8I3F - chains A and B of the 3 polymer chains in the assembly; structure by X-ray diffraction, 1.62 A resolution.

== Chain A ==
Molecule: Chromatin modification-related protein EAF3
Source organism: Saccharomyces cerevisiae
UniProt: A0A8H4F719 (A0A8H4F719_YEASX); numbering as in UniProt (aligned over 218-400)
Chain sequence (183 residues; numbered 218 to 400; the number before each row is that of its first residue):
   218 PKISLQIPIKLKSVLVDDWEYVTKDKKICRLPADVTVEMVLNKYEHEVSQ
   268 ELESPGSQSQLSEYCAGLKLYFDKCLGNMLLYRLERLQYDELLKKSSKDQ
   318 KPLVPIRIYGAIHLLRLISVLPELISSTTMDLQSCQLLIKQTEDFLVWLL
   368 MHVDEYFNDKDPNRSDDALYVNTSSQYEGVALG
What the authors report for this chain:
  - mutagenesis - V233E/T240A, V233E/W236D, R300A/R303E: decreased binding to RCO1 isoform 1 (chain B)

== Chain B ==
Molecule: RCO1 isoform 1
Source organism: Saccharomyces cerevisiae
UniProt: A0A8H4BXB0 (A0A8H4BXB0_YEASX); numbering as in UniProt (aligned over 258-375)
Chain sequence (118 residues; numbered 258 to 375; the number before each row is that of its first residue):
   258 ENEDFCSACNQSGSFLCCDTCPKSFHFLCLDPPIDPNNLPKGDWHCNECK
   308 FKIFINNSMATLKKIESNFIKQNNNVKIFAKLLFNIDSHNPKQFQLPNYI
   358 KETFPAVKTGSRGQYSDE
Ion coordination: Zn2+ site 1: Cys263, Cys266, His283, Cys286; Zn2+ site 2: Cys275, Cys278, Cys303, Cys306
What the authors report for this chain:
  - mutagenesis - I335A/F336A/L339A: unchanged binding to Chromatin modification-related protein EAF3 (chain A)
  - mutagenesis - F351D/L353D: decreased binding to Chromatin modification-related protein EAF3 (chain A)

== How chain A and chain B interact ==
Contacting residue pairs (94; chain A residue first):
  Leu222(A) - Tyr356(B)
  Ile224(A) - Tyr356(B)
  Ile224(A) - Ile357(B)  hydrophobic
  Ile226(A) - Thr360(B)
  Lys229(A) - Tyr356(B)  hydrogen bond (side chain-backbone)
  Lys229(A) - Thr360(B)  hydrogen bond
  Lys229(A) - Phe361(B)
  Ser230(A) - Phe361(B)
  Leu232(A) - Leu353(B)
  Leu232(A) - Ile357(B)  hydrophobic
  Val233(A) - Phe361(B)  hydrophobic
  Val233(A) - Tyr372(B)  hydrophobic
  Trp236(A) - Leu353(B)  hydrophobic
  Trp236(A) - Lys358(B)
  Trp236(A) - Val364(B)  hydrophobic
  Trp236(A) - Lys365(B)
  Trp236(A) - Thr366(B)
  Trp236(A) - Gly370(B)  hydrogen bond (side chain-backbone)
  Trp236(A) - Gln371(B)
  Trp236(A) - Tyr372(B)
  Glu237(A) - Tyr372(B)  hydrogen bond
  Glu237(A) - Asp374(B)
  Thr240(A) - Gln371(B)
  Thr240(A) - Tyr372(B)  hydrogen bond (side chain-backbone)
  Lys241(A) - Tyr372(B)
  Lys241(A) - Asp374(B)  salt bridge
  Glu280(A) - Asn332(B)
  Glu280(A) - Val333(B)
  Glu280(A) - Lys334(B)  hydrogen bond (side chain-backbone)
  Glu280(A) - Ile335(B)  hydrogen bond (side chain-backbone)
  Tyr281(A) - Phe336(B)
  Ala283(A) - Val333(B)
  Gly284(A) - Val333(B)
  Gly284(A) - Phe336(B)
  Leu285(A) - Phe336(B)
  Leu287(A) - Leu340(B)
  Tyr288(A) - Phe336(B)  hydrophobic
  Tyr288(A) - Leu339(B)
  Tyr288(A) - Leu340(B)  hydrophobic
  Tyr288(A) - Ile343(B)  hydrophobic
  Lys291(A) - Leu340(B)  hydrogen bond (side chain-backbone)
  Lys291(A) - Ile343(B)
  Lys291(A) - Asp344(B)  salt bridge
  Cys292(A) - Ile343(B)  hydrophobic
  Gly294(A) - Asp288(B)
  Asn295(A) - Asp288(B)  hydrogen bond (backbone-side chain)
  Asn295(A) - His346(B)  hydrogen bond (side chain-backbone)
  Asn295(A) - Asn347(B)
  Asn295(A) - Pro348(B)
  Asn295(A) - Lys349(B)  hydrogen bond (backbone-backbone)
  Met296(A) - Ile343(B)  hydrophobic
  Met296(A) - Lys349(B)
  Met296(A) - Phe351(B)
  Leu297(A) - Phe351(B)
  Leu298(A) - Gln350(B)
  Leu298(A) - Phe351(B)  hydrogen bond (backbone-backbone)
  Tyr299(A) - Gln350(B)
  Tyr299(A) - Phe351(B)
  Tyr299(A) - Leu353(B)
  Arg300(A) - Cys266(B)
  Arg300(A) - Gln268(B)
  Arg300(A) - His283(B)  hydrogen bond
  Arg300(A) - Gln350(B)  hydrogen bond (backbone-side chain)
  Arg303(A) - Leu285(B)  hydrogen bond (side chain-backbone)
  Arg303(A) - Cys286(B)
  Arg303(A) - Leu287(B)  hydrogen bond (side chain-backbone)
  Tyr306(A) - Asp288(B)  hydrogen bond
  Tyr306(A) - Pro290(B)
  Asp307(A) - Leu285(B)
  Asp307(A) - Pro290(B)
  Leu310(A) - Pro290(B)
  Lys311(A) - Asp292(B)  salt bridge
  Arg333(A) - Phe351(B)
  Ser336(A) - Phe351(B)
  Ser336(A) - Pro354(B)
  Ser336(A) - Tyr356(B)  hydrogen bond (backbone-side chain)
  Ser336(A) - Ile357(B)
  Val337(A) - Phe351(B)  hydrophobic
  Val337(A) - Gln352(B)
  Val337(A) - Pro354(B)  hydrophobic
  Pro339(A) - Tyr356(B)
  Glu340(A) - Pro354(B)
  Leu341(A) - Leu339(B)
  Ser344(A) - Asn342(B)
  Thr345(A) - Leu339(B)
  Thr345(A) - Asn342(B)
  Thr346(A) - Lys338(B)  hydrogen bond
  Met347(A) - Ile335(B)
  Met347(A) - Lys338(B)
  Ser351(A) - Ile335(B)
  Leu354(A) - Ile335(B)  hydrophobic
  Leu355(A) - Ile335(B)
  Leu355(A) - Leu339(B)  hydrophobic
  Val397(A) - Leu285(B)
Other interface residues (no listed pair), chain A (50 interface residues in all): Leu304, Ile335, Ile342, Ala398
Other interface residues (no listed pair), chain B (45 interface residues in all): Pro289, Asn304, Glu323, Asn331
The authors on this interface:
  - pairs named by the authors: Thr240(A)-Tyr372(B) (hydrogen bond), Glu280(A)-Ile335(B) (hydrogen bond), Asn295(A)-Lys349(B) (hydrogen bond), Leu298(A)-Phe351(B) (hydrogen bond), Arg300(A)-Gln350(B) (hydrogen bond), Arg300(A)-His283(B), Arg303(A)-Leu285(B) (hydrogen bond), Leu304(A)-Leu285(B) (hydrophobic contact), Tyr306(A)-Asp288(B) (hydrogen bond), Ser336(A)-Tyr356(B) (hydrogen bond), Thr346(A)-Lys338(B) (hydrogen bond), Val397(A)-Leu285(B) (hydrophobic contact), Ala398(A)-Leu285(B) (hydrophobic contact), Leu287(B)-Arg303(A) (backbone contact), Tyr356(B)-Lys229(A) (backbone contact)
  - interface residues, chain A: Leu222(A), Ile224(A), Lys229(A), Leu232(A), Val233(A), Trp236(A), Tyr281(A), Gly284(A), Leu285(A), Leu287(A), Tyr288(A), Cys292(A), Met296(A), Tyr299(A), Leu310(A), Arg333(A), Val337(A), Pro339(A), Ile342(A), Thr345(A), Met347(A), Leu355(A)
  - interface residues, chain B: Leu285(B), Pro289(B), Pro290(B), Val333(B), Ile335(B), Phe336(B), Leu339(B), Leu340(B), Ile343(B), Phe351(B), Leu353(B), Pro354(B), Tyr356(B), Ile357(B), Lys358(B), Phe361(B), Val364(B), Tyr372(B)

== Summary ==
The interface between chain A and chain B involves 50 residues on one side and 45 on the other; the contacts
include 19 hydrogen bonds and 3 salt bridges. Among the polar pairs are Lys241(A)-Asp374(B),
Lys291(A)-Asp344(B) and Lys311(A)-Asp292(B). The paper describes hydrogen bonds between Thr240(A) and
Tyr372(B), Glu280(A) and Ile335(B) and Asn295(A) and Lys349(B) among others; a contact between Arg300(A) and
His283(B); hydrophobic contacts between Leu304(A) and Leu285(B), Val397(A) and Leu285(B) and Ala398(A) and
Leu285(B). The paper reports that V233E/T240A, V233E/W236D and R300A/R303E of chain A reduce binding to RCO1
isoform 1 (chain B); interface residues Leu222(A), Ile224(A) and Leu285(B) among others; 5 substitutions were
tested in all.
Here chain A is Chromatin modification-related protein EAF3 and chain B is RCO1 isoform 1, both from
Saccharomyces cerevisiae. Entry 8I3F (Crystal structure of Rco1-Eaf3 with peptide of histone H3 N-terminal)
was determined by X-ray diffraction (same publication as 8I3G).
